Entry 6Y5G (electron microscopy, 3.00 A resolution); this record covers chains A and E of the 6 polymer chains in the assembly.

Chain A (and E):
Protein: X-31 Influenza Haemagglutinin HA1
Organism: unidentified influenza virus
Notes: chain E of this document is another copy of the same molecule, construct and numbering; everything in this record applies to it too
UniProtKB: P03437 (HEMA_I68A0); residues 8-325 here correspond to UniProt positions 24-341 (UniProt number = residue number + 16)
Sequence (318 residues; row label = number of the first residue in the row):
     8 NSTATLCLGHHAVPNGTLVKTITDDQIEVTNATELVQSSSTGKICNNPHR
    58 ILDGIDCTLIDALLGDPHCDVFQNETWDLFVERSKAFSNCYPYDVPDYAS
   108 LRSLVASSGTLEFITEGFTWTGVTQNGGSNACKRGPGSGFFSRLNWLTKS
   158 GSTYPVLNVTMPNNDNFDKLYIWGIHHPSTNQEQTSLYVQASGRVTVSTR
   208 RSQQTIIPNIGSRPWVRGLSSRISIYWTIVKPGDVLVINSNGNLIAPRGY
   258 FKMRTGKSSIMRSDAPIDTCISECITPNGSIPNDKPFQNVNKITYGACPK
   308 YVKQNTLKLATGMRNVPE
Cystine bridges: Cys52-Cys277, Cys64-Cys76, Cys97-Cys139, Cys281-Cys305
Glycans and other covalent adducts: N-acetylglucosamine (NAG) linked to Asn22, Asn38, Asn81, Asn285; glycan linked to Asn165
UniProt features mapped onto this chain:
  - glycosylation (N-linked (GlcNAc...) asparagine): Asn8, Asn22, Asn38, Asn81, Asn165, Asn285
Reported in the primary citation:
  - post-translational modification sites: Asn165
  - binding site for N-acetylglucosamine: Trp222
  - mutagenesis - T30S: decreased stability (citing earlier work)

Chain A / chain E interface:
Residue-residue contacts (17; chain A residue first):
  Arg201(A) with Ile217(E), hydrogen bond (side chain-backbone); Gly218(E)
  Ser205(A) with Arg220(E); Pro221(E)
  Thr206(A) with Pro221(E); Arg229(E)
  Arg207(A) with Pro221(E); Trp222(E)
  Gln210(A) with Asp101(E), hydrogen bond; Arg220(E), hydrogen bond; Arg229(E); Ser231(E)
  Thr212(A) with Asn216(E)
  Val242(A) with Pro221(E)
  Val244(A) with Pro221(E), hydrophobic
  Asn246(A) with Gly218(E); Ser219(E)
Interface residues without a listed pair, chain A (11 interface residues in all): Asn165, Thr203
Interface residues without a listed pair, chain E (12 interface residues in all): His184, Val223

In short:
11 residues of chain A face 12 of chain E across their interface; the contacts include 3 hydrogen bonds. Among
the polar pairs are Arg201(A)-Ile217(E), Gln210(A)-Asp101(E) and Gln210(A)-Arg220(E). Covalently linked
N-acetylglucosamine: at Asn22(A), Asn38(A), Asn81(A) and Asn285(A). From the paper: a binding site for
N-acetylglucosamine at Trp222(A); T30S of chain A reduces stability.
Both chains are X-31 Influenza Haemagglutinin HA1 (unidentified influenza virus). Entry 6Y5G (Ectodomain of
X-31 Haemagglutinin at pH 8) was determined by electron microscopy together with 6Y5H, 6Y5I, 6Y5J, 6Y5K and
6Y5L from the same study.
